6YRF - chains A and B of the 4 polymer chains in the assembly; structure by electron microscopy, 3.90 A resolution.

# Chain A (and B)
Molecule: Vegetative insecticidal protein
From: Bacillus thuringiensis
Notes: chain B of this document is another copy of the same molecule, construct and numbering; everything in this record applies to it too
UniProt: A0A290WPI2 (A0A290WPI2_BACTU); numbering as in UniProt (aligned over 1-803)
Amino-acid sequence (803 residues; row label = number of the first residue in the row):
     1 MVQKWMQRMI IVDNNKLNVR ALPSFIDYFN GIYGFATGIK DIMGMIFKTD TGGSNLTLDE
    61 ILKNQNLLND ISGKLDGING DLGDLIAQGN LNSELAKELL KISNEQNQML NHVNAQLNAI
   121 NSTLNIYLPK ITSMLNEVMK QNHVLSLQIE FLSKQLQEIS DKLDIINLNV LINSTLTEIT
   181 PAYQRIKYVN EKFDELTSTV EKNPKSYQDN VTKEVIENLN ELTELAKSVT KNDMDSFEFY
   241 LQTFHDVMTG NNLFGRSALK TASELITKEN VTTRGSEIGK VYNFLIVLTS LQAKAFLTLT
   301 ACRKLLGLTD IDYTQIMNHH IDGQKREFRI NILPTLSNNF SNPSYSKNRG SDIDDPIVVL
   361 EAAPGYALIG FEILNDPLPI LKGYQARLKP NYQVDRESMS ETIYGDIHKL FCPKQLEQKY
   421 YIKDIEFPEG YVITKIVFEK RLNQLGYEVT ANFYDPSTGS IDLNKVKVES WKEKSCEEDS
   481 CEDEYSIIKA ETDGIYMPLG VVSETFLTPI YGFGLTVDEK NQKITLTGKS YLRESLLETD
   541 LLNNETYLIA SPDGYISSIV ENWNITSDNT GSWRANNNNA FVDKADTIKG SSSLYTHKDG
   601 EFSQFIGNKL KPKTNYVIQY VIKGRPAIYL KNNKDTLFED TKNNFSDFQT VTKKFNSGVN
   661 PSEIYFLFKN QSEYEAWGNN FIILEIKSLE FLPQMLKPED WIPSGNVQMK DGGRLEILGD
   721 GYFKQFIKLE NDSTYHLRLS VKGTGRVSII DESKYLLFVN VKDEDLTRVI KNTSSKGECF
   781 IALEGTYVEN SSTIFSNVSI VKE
Disordered / not traced: 1-26
Reported in the primary citation:
  - conformationally variable residues (order/disorder transition): Glu105 to Lys140

# Interface between chain A and chain B
Residue-residue contacts (75):
  Ser54(A) with Ile216(B)
  Asn55(A) with Thr212(B); Lys213(B); Val215(B); Ile216(B)
  Leu56(A) with Lys63(B); Thr212(B); Val215(B), hydrophobic
  Thr57(A) with Lys63(B), hydrogen bond (backbone-side chain)
  Leu58(A) with Lys63(B)
  Asn64(A) with Ile61(B); Asn64(B), hydrogen bond
  Leu67(A) with Gln116(B)
  Ile71(A) with Met109(B), hydrophobic; Val113(B), hydrophobic
  Lys74(A) with Met109(B)
  Leu75(A) with Gln106(B); Met109(B)
  Ile78(A) with Ile102(B), hydrophobic; Glu105(B); Gln106(B); Met109(B), hydrophobic
  Asp81(A) with Ile102(B)
  Leu82(A) with Leu82(B), hydrophobic; Leu99(B), hydrophobic; Ile102(B)
  Leu85(A) with Glu98(B); Leu99(B), hydrophobic
  Leu91(A) with Leu91(B), hydrophobic
  Leu95(A) with Gln88(B)
  Glu98(A) with Leu85(B)
  Leu99(A) with Leu85(B), hydrophobic; Leu99(B), hydrophobic
  Lys101(A) with Asp81(B), salt bridge
  Ile102(A) with Leu82(B), hydrophobic
  Glu105(A) with Ile78(B); Asp81(B)
  Gln106(A) with Ile78(B); Gln106(B), hydrogen bond
  Met109(A) with Ile71(B); Lys74(B); Leu75(B)
  His112(A) with Asp70(B), salt bridge; Ile71(B)
  Val113(A) with Ile71(B), hydrophobic
  Gln116(A) with Leu67(B)
  Val170(A) with Leu168(B), hydrophobic; Asn173(B)
  Leu171(A) with Leu168(B), hydrophobic
  Asn173(A) with Asn173(B)
  Ser174(A) with Asn173(B); Leu176(B)
  Thr177(A) with Thr177(B)
  Glu178(A) with Thr180(B); Gln184(B), hydrogen bond
  Asp233(A) with Lys227(B)
  Met234(A) with Lys227(B); Lys231(B)
  Asp235(A) with Val189(B); Lys231(B)
  Glu238(A) with Tyr188(B)
  Phe239(A) with Arg185(B); Tyr188(B), hydrogen bond (backbone-side chain)
  Tyr240(A) with Arg185(B), hydrogen bond
  Thr243(A) with Gln184(B), hydrogen bond
  Asp246(A) with Lys187(B), salt bridge
  Phe254(A) with Leu163(B); Ile165(B), hydrophobic; Leu176(B), hydrophobic
  Gly255(A) with Ser160(B)
  Arg256(A) with Ile165(B)
  Lys260(A) with Asp164(B), salt bridge
  Leu308(A) with Ile216(B), hydrophobic
  Thr309(A) with Glu217(B); Asn220(B), hydrogen bond
Interface residues without a listed pair, chain A (54 interface residues in all): Lys63, Ser236, Gln242, Val247, Asn251, Asn252, Leu253, Arg303
Interface residues without a listed pair, chain B (48 interface residues in all): Gly77, Asn90, Leu95, Phe284

# In short
54 residues of chain A face 48 of chain B across their interface; the contacts include 8 hydrogen bonds and 4
salt bridges. Polar pairs include Lys101(A)-Asp81(B), His112(A)-Asp70(B) and Asp246(A)-Lys187(B). From the
paper: conformational variability at Glu105(A).
Chain A and chain B are both Vegetative insecticidal protein (Bacillus thuringiensis); the structure, Vip3Bc1
tetramer, was determined by electron microscopy together with 7NTX and 6YRG from the same study.
